Entry 9JVP (electron microscopy, 2.15 A resolution); this record covers chains E and K of the 21 polymer chains in the assembly.

[Chain E]
Protein: ATP-dependent Clp protease ATP-binding subunit ClpC1
Organism: Mycobacterium tuberculosis H37Rv
UniProt: P9WPC9 (CLPC1_MYCTU); numbering as in UniProt (aligned over 168-824)
Sequence (657 residues; each row starts with the number of its first residue):
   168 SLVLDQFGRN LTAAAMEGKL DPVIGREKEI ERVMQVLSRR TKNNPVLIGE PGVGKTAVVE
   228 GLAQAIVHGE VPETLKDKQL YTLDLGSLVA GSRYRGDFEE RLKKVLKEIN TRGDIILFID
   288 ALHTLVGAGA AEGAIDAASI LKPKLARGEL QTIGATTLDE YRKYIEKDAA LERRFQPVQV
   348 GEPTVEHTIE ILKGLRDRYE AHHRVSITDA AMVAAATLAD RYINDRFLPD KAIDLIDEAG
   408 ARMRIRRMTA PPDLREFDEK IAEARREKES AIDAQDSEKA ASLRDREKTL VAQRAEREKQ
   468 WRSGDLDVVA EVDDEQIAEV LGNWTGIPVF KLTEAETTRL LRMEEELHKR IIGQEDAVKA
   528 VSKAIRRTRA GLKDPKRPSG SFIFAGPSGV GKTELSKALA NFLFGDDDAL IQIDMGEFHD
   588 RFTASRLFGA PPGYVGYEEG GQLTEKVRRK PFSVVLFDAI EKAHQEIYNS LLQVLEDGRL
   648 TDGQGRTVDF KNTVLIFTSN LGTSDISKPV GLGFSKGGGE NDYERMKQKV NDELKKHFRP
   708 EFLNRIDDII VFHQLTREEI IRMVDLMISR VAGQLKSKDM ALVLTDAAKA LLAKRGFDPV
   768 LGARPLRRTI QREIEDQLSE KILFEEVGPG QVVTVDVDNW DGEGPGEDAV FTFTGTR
Not modelled in the structure: 168-169, 415-476, 683-692, 808-824
Sequence notes: engineered mutation Ala288 (Glu in P9WPC9), Ser444 (Phe in P9WPC9), Ala626 (Glu in P9WPC9)
Small-molecule neighbours:
  - ADP (adenosine-5'-diphosphate), molecule 1: Asp188, Pro189, Val190, Ile191, Gly192, Arg193, Glu217, Pro218, Gly219, Val220, Gly221, Lys222, Thr223, Ala224, Glu227, His354, Ile358, Leu362, Pro396, Asp397, Ile400
  - ADP, molecule 2: Arg517, Ile518, Ile519, Gly520, Gln521, Pro554, Ser555, Gly556, Val557, Gly558, Lys559, Thr560, Glu561, Leu722, Met730, Met734, Arg737, Leu768, Ala770, Arg771, Arg774
  - ATP (adenosine-5'-triphosphate): Thr208, Ala313, Arg314, Ala337, Arg340, Arg341
UniProt features mapped onto this chain:
  - binding site (ATP): Gly216 to Thr223, Gly553 to Thr560

[Chain K]
Protein: ATP-dependent Clp protease proteolytic subunit 2
Organism: Mycobacterium tuberculosis H37Rv
Notes: EC 3.4.21.92
UniProt: P9WPC3 (CLPP2_MYCTU); residues 31-210 here = UniProt positions 31-210
Sequence (180 residues; numbered 31 to 210; the number before each row is that of its first residue):
    31 NPYNKLFEER IIFLGVQVDD ASANDIMAQL LVLESLDPDR DITMYINSPG GGFTSLMAIY
    91 DTMQYVRADI QTVCLGQAAS AAAVLLAAGT PGKRMALPNA RVLIHQPSLS GVIQGQFSDL
   151 EIQAAEIERM RTLMETTLAR HTGKDAGVIR KDTDRDKILT AEEAKDYGII DTVLEYRKLS
Small-molecule neighbours: bortezomib (BO2; N-[(1R)-1-(dihydroxyboryl)-3-methylbutyl]-N-(pyrazin-2-ylcarbonyl)-L-phenylalaninamide): Gly80, Gly81, Gly82, Phe83, Leu86, Ser110, Ala111, Val114, His135, Gln136, Pro137, Ser138, Leu139, Ser140, Ile157, Met160, Met164
UniProt features mapped onto this chain:
  - active site: Ser110 (Nucleophile), His135

[How chain E and chain K interact]
Residue-residue contacts (18; chain E residue first):
  Leu679(E) - Lys35(K)
  Leu679(E) - Leu36(K)
  Leu679(E) - Glu39(K)
  Leu679(E) - Ile41(K)
  Leu679(E) - Tyr75(K)
  Gly680(E) - Ile41(K)
  Gly680(E) - Tyr75(K)
  Phe681(E) - Tyr75(K)  hydrogen bond (backbone-side chain)
  Phe681(E) - Val103(K)  hydrophobic
  Phe681(E) - Leu105(K)  hydrophobic
  Phe681(E) - Leu127(K)  hydrophobic
  Phe681(E) - Leu204(K)
  Ser682(E) - Met125(K)
  Ser682(E) - Leu204(K)
  Ser682(E) - Arg207(K)  hydrogen bond
  Lys696(E) - Arg70(K)
  Asp699(E) - Asp67(K)
  Lys703(E) - Glu38(K)  salt bridge
Other interface residues (no listed pair), chain E (10 interface residues in all): Pro676, Val677, Gln695
Other interface residues (no listed pair), chain K (16 interface residues in all): Leu66, Gln101

[Overview]
10 residues of chain E and 16 residues of chain K are in contact; the contacts include 2 hydrogen bonds and 1
salt bridge. Among the polar pairs are Lys703(E)-Glu38(K), Phe681(E)-Tyr75(K) and Ser682(E)-Arg207(K). Ligands
of chain E: ATP and ADP. Ligands of chain K: bortezomib.
Here chain E is ATP-dependent Clp protease ATP-binding subunit ClpC1 and chain K is ATP-dependent Clp protease
proteolytic subunit 2, both from Mycobacterium tuberculosis H37Rv. Entry 9JVP (CryoEM structure of M.
tuberculosis ClpC1P1P2 complex bound to bortezomib, conformation 3) was determined by electron microscopy.
